1GQS - chain A; structure by X-ray diffraction, 3.00 A resolution.

# Chain A
Protein: Acetylcholinesterase
From: Torpedo californica
Notes: EC 3.1.1.7
UniProt: P04058 (ACES_TORCA); residues 4-535 here correspond to UniProt positions 25-556 (UniProt number = residue number + 21)
Chain sequence (532 residues; numbered 4 to 535; the number before each row is that of its first residue):
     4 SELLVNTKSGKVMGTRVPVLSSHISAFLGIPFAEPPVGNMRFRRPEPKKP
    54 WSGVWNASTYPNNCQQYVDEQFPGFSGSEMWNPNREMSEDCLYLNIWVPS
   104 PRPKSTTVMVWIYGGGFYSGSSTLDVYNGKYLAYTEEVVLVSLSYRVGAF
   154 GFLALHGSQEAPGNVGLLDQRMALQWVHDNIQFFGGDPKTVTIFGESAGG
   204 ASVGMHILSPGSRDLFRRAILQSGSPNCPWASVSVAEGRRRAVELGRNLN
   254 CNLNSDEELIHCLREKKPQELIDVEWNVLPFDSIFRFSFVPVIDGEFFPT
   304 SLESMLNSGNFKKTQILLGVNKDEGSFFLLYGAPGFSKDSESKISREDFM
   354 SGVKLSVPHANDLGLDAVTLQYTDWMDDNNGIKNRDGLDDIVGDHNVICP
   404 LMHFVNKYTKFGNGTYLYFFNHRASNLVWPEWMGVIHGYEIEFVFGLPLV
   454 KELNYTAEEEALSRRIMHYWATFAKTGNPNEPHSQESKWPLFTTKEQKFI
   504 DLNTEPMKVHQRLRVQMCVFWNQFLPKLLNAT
Cystine bridges: Cys67-Cys94, Cys254-Cys265, Cys402-Cys521
Covalently attached groups: N-acetylglucosamine (NAG) linked to Asn59, Asn416
Small-molecule neighbours: NAP (SAF; 3-[(1S)-1-(dimethylamino)ethyl]phenol): Trp84, Gly118, Gly119, Tyr121, Tyr130, Glu199, Ser200, Phe290, Phe330, Phe331, His440, Gly441, Ile444
Swiss-Prot annotation at these positions:
  - active site: Ser200 (Acyl-ester intermediate), Glu327 (Charge relay system), His440 (Charge relay system)
  - glycosylation (N-linked (GlcNAc...) asparagine): Asn59, Asn416, Asn457, Asn533
Reported in the primary citation:
  - binding site for NAP: Trp84, Glu199, Phe330
  - contacts within the chain: Glu327-His440
  - conformationally variable residues (side-chain flip): Phe330

# Summary
Bound to chain A: NAP. Covalently linked N-acetylglucosamine: at Asn59 and Asn416. Curated annotation
(UniProt) lists 3 active-site residues. From the paper: a binding site for NAP at Trp84, Glu199 and Phe330;
conformational variability at Phe330.
Chain A is Acetylcholinesterase (Torpedo californica); the structure, Acetylcholinesterase (e.c. 3.1.1.7)
complexed with nap, was determined by X-ray diffraction together with 1GQR from the same study.
